7BUI - chains C and E of the 5 polymer chains in the assembly; structure by X-ray diffraction, 2.15 A resolution.

# Chain C
Name: Terminal oxygenase component of carbazole
Source organism: Janthinobacterium sp. (strain J3)
UniProt: Q84II6 (Q84II6_JANS3); residue numbers follow UniProt; this construct covers 1-384
Sequence (392 residues; numbered 1 to 392; the number before each row is that of its first residue):
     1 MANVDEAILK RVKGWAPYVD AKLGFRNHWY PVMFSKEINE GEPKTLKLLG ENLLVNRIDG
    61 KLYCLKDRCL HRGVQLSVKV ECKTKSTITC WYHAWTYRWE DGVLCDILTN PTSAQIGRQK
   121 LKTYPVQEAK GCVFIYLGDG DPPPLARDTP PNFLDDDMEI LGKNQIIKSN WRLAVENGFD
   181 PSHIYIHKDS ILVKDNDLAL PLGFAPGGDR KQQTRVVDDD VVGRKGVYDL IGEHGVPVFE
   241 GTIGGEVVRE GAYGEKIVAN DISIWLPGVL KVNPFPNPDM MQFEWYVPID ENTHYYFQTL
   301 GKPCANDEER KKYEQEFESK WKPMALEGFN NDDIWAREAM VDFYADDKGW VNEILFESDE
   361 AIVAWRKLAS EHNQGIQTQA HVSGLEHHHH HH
Unresolved in the structure: 1, 390-392
Sequence notes: expression tag (385-392)
Bound ions: 2Fe-2S cluster Fe: C69, H71, C90, H93; Fe2+: H183, H187, D333
Residues lining bound ligands: 2Fe-2S cluster (FES): C69, H71, R72, V74, C90, Y92, H93, A94, W95

# Chain E
Name: Ferredoxin CarAc
Source organism: Pseudomonas resinovorans
UniProt: Q8GI16 (CARAC_PSERE); residues 1-107 here = UniProt positions 1-107
Sequence (115 residues; each row starts with the number of its first residue):
     1 MNQIWLKVCA ASDMQPGTIR RVNRVGAAPL AVYRVGDQFY ATEDTCTHGI ASLSEGTLDG
    61 DVIECPFHGG AFNVCTGMPA SSPCTVPLGV FEVEVKEGEV YVAGEKKLEH HHHHH
Unresolved in the structure: 1, 110-115
Sequence notes: expression tag (108-115)
UniProt features mapped onto this chain:
  - binding site ([2Fe-2S] cluster): C46, H48, C65, H68
Bound ions: 2Fe-2S cluster Fe: C46, H48, C65, H68
Residues lining bound ligands: 2Fe-2S cluster (FES): C46, H48, G49, I50, A51, C65, F67, H68, G69, G70, P83, C84

# How chain C and chain E interact
Residue-residue contacts - 18 pairs, chain C then chain E:
  Q115(C) with T47(E); G49(E), hydrogen bond (side chain-backbone)
  R118(C) with E43(E), salt bridge; V86(E); P87(E), hydrogen bond (side chain-backbone); E109(E), salt bridge
  Q119(C) with T47(E), hydrogen bond (side chain-backbone); V86(E)
  L385(C) with S82(E)
  E386(C) with S82(E)
  H387(C) with A80(E); S81(E); S82(E), hydrogen bond (backbone-side chain)
  H388(C) with S81(E)
  H389(C) with D59(E), salt bridge; V62(E); A80(E); S81(E), hydrogen bond
Interface residues without a listed pair, chain E (13 interface residues in all): H48, A71

# Overview
The interface between chain C and chain E involves 8 residues on one side and 13 on the other; the contacts
include 5 hydrogen bonds and 3 salt bridges. Polar contacts include R118(C)-E43(E), R118(C)-E109(E) and
H389(C)-D59(E). Bound to chain C: 2Fe-2S cluster.
Here chain C is Terminal oxygenase component of carbazole (Janthinobacterium sp. (strain J3)) and chain E is
Ferredoxin CarAc (Pseudomonas resinovorans). Entry 7BUI (Complex of reduced oxygenase and oxidized ferredoxin
in carbazole 1,9a- dioxygenase) was determined by X-ray diffraction.
